Entry 6UTT (X-ray diffraction, 2.49 A resolution); this record covers chains C and E of the 6 polymer chains in the assembly.

== Chain C (and E) ==
Molecule: ATP-dependent sacrificial sulfur transferase LarE
From: Lactobacillus plantarum
Notes: chain E of this document is another copy of the same molecule, construct and numbering; everything in this record applies to it too
UniProtKB: A0A0G9FES3 (A0A0G9FES3_LACPN); residue numbers follow UniProt; this construct covers 1-276
Chain sequence (286 residues; each row starts with the number of its first residue):
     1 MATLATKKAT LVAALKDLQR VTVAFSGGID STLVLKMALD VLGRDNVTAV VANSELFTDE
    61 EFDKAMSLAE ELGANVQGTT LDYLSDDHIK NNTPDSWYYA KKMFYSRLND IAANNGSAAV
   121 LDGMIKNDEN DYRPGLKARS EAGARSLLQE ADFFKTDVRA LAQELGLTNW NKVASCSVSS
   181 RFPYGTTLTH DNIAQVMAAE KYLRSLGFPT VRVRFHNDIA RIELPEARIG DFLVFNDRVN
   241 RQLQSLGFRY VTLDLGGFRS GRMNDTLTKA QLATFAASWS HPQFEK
Not modelled in the structure: 1, 127-135, 260-286 (chain E: 1, 127-142, 280-286)
Differences from the reference sequence: expression tag (277-286)
Metal / ion sites: Ca2+: Asp231 (shared with 1 residue of chain A; 1 residue of chain B)
From the paper describing this entry:
  - mutagenesis - D231R: unchanged catalytic activity

== How chain C and chain E interact ==
Contacting residue pairs (42; chain C residue first):
  His216(C) - Ile219(E)
  Ile219(C) - His216(E)
  Arg221(C) - Tyr250(E)
  Arg221(C) - Thr252(E)
  Ile222(C) - Leu255(E)  hydrophobic
  Ile229(C) - Leu233(E)  hydrophobic
  Gly230(C) - Leu233(E)
  Phe232(C) - Leu255(E)  hydrophobic
  Leu233(C) - Ile229(E)  hydrophobic
  Leu233(C) - Gly230(E)
  Asn236(C) - Ile229(E)
  Asn236(C) - Leu255(E)
  Asp237(C) - Asn264(E)  hydrogen bond
  Val239(C) - Leu255(E)  hydrophobic
  Asn240(C) - Leu255(E)
  Asn240(C) - Gly256(E)
  Asn240(C) - Ser260(E)
  Asn240(C) - Leu272(E)
  Arg241(C) - Thr268(E)
  Arg241(C) - Gln271(E)  hydrogen bond
  Arg241(C) - Leu272(E)
  Arg241(C) - Phe275(E)
  Gln244(C) - Leu272(E)
  Gln244(C) - Phe275(E)
  Ser245(C) - Phe275(E)
  Gly247(C) - Trp279(E)
  Arg249(C) - Trp279(E)
  Tyr250(C) - His216(E)
  Tyr250(C) - Arg221(E)
  Tyr250(C) - Asp254(E)
  Val251(C) - Asp254(E)
  Val251(C) - Leu255(E)  hydrogen bond (backbone-backbone)
  Thr252(C) - Arg221(E)
  Thr252(C) - Thr252(E)  hydrogen bond
  Thr252(C) - Leu253(E)
  Leu253(C) - Thr252(E)
  Leu253(C) - Leu253(E)  hydrogen bond (backbone-backbone)
  Asp254(C) - Val251(E)
  Leu255(C) - Asn236(E)
  Leu255(C) - Val239(E)  hydrophobic
  Leu255(C) - Val251(E)  hydrogen bond (backbone-backbone)
  Gly256(C) - Asn240(E)
Interface residues without a listed pair, chain C (25 interface residues in all): Phe248
Interface residues without a listed pair, chain E (25 interface residues in all): Ile222, Phe232

== In short ==
The chain C/chain E interface involves 25 residues from each chain; the contacts include 6 hydrogen bonds.
Polar contacts include Asp237(C)-Asn264(E), Arg241(C)-Gln271(E) and Thr252(C)-Thr252(E). From the paper: D231R
of chain C leaves catalytic activity unchanged.
Chain C and chain E are both ATP-dependent sacrificial sulfur transferase LarE (Lactobacillus plantarum); the
structure, LarE, a sulfur transferase involved in synthesis of the cofactor for lactate racemase in complex
with ..., was determined by X-ray diffraction together with 6UTP, 6UTQ and 6UTR from the same study.
